Entry 2VBL (X-ray diffraction, 1.80 A resolution); this record covers chains A and B of the 6 polymer chains in the assembly.

# Chain A
Protein: DNA endonuclease I-crei
Source organism: Chlamydomonas reinhardtii
Notes: EC 3.1.-.-
UniProt: P05725 (DNE1_CHLRE); residues 1-153 here = UniProt positions 1-153
Chain sequence (153 residues; row label = number of the first residue in the row):
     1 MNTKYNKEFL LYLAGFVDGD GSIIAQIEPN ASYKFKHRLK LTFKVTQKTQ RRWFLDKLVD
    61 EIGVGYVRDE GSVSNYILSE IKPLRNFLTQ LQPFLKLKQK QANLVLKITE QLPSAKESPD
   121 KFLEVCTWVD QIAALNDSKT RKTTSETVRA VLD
Disordered / not traced: 1
Sequence notes: conflict Glu28 (Lys in P05725), Ala31 (Gln in P05725), Arg38 (Gln in P05725), Lys40 (Ser in P05725), Thr42 (Ala in P05725), Lys44 (Gln in P05725), Glu70 (Arg in P05725), Asn75 (Asp in P05725), Arg85 (His in P05725), Thr109 (Ile in P05725), Glu110 (Trp in P05725), Gln111 (Arg in P05725)
Ion coordination: Mg2+ site 1: Gly19 (shared with Asp20(B) of chain B; 1 residue of chain E; 1 residue of chain T); Mg2+ site 2: Asp20 (shared with Asp20(B) of chain B; 1 residue of chain C; 1 residue of chain E; 1 residue of chain S; 1 residue of chain T)
UniProt features mapped onto this chain:
  - region: Ser138 to Thr143 (Interaction with DNA)
  - binding site (Mg(2+)): Gly19, Asp20
  - mutagenesis: Asp20 (D20A/L/N: Loss of catalytic activity. Reduced affinity for DNA), Gln26 (Q26A/C: Alters the specificity of the endonuclease), Tyr33 (Y33C/H/R: Alters the specificity of the endonuclease), Gln47 (Q47A/E/M: Loss of catalytic activity; Q47N: Strongly reduced affinity for DNA. No effect on catalytic activity), Arg68 (R68A: Loss of activity), Lys98 (K98A: Strongly reduced affinity for DNA. Increased catalytic activity; K98R: Strongly reduced affinity for DNA. No effect on catalytic activity), Ser138 (S138A: Reduced affinity for DNA. No effect on catalytic activity. Reduced cleavage; when associated with M-139), Lys139 (K139M: Reduced affinity for DNA. No effect on catalytic activity. Reduced cleavage; when associated with A-138), Lys142 (K142G: Reduced affinity for DNA. No effect on catalytic activity. Reduced cleavage; when associated with G-143), Thr143 (T143G: Reduced affinity for DNA. No effect on catalytic activity. Reduced cleavage; when associated with G-142)

# Chain B
Protein: DNA endonuclease I-crei
Source organism: Chlamydomonas reinhardtii
Notes: EC 3.1.-.-
UniProt: P05725 (DNE1_CHLRE); residue numbers follow UniProt; this construct covers 1-153
Chain sequence (153 residues; numbered 1 to 153; the number before each row is that of its first residue):
     1 MNTKYNKEFL LYLAGFVDAD GSIIAQIAPN QSSKFKHRLK LTFQVTQKTQ RRWFLDKLVD
    61 EIGVGYVRGS GSVSNYILSE IKPLHNFLTQ LQPFLKLKQK QANLVLKIIE QLPSAKESPD
   121 KFLEVCTWVD QIAALNDSKT RKTTSETVRA VLD
Disordered / not traced: 1
Sequence notes: conflict Ala19 (Gly in P05725), Ala28 (Lys in P05725), Ser33 (Tyr in P05725), Arg38 (Gln in P05725), Lys40 (Ser in P05725), Thr42 (Ala in P05725), Gly69 (Asp in P05725), Ser70 (Arg in P05725), Asn75 (Asp in P05725), Glu110 (Trp in P05725), Gln111 (Arg in P05725)
Ion coordination: Mg2+ site 1: Ala19 (shared with Asp20(A) of chain A; 1 residue of chain C; 1 residue of chain S); Mg2+ site 2: Asp20 (shared with Gly19(A) of chain A; 1 residue of chain E; 1 residue of chain T)
UniProt features mapped onto this chain:
  - region (Interaction with DNA): Gln44 to Gln47, Ser138 to Thr143
  - binding site (Mg(2+)): Asp20
  - mutagenesis: Asp20 (D20A/L/N: Loss of catalytic activity. Reduced affinity for DNA), Gln26 (Q26A/C: Alters the specificity of the endonuclease), Gln44 (Q44A/C/T/V/W: Alters the specificity of the endonuclease), Gln47 (Q47A/E/M: Loss of catalytic activity; Q47N: Strongly reduced affinity for DNA. No effect on catalytic activity), Arg68 (R68A: Loss of activity), Lys98 (K98A: Strongly reduced affinity for DNA. Increased catalytic activity; K98R: Strongly reduced affinity for DNA. No effect on catalytic activity), Ser138 (S138A: Reduced affinity for DNA. No effect on catalytic activity. Reduced cleavage; when associated with M-139), Lys139 (K139M: Reduced affinity for DNA. No effect on catalytic activity. Reduced cleavage; when associated with A-138), Lys142 (K142G: Reduced affinity for DNA. No effect on catalytic activity. Reduced cleavage; when associated with G-143), Thr143 (T143G: Reduced affinity for DNA. No effect on catalytic activity. Reduced cleavage; when associated with G-142)

# How chain A and chain B interact
Pairs across the interface - 43 pairs, chain A then chain B:
  Lys7(A) - Glu8(B)  salt bridge
  Glu8(A) - Lys7(B)  salt bridge
  Glu8(A) - Leu11(B)
  Leu11(A) - Glu8(B)
  Leu11(A) - Leu11(B)  hydrophobic
  Leu11(A) - Tyr12(B)
  Tyr12(A) - Leu11(B)
  Tyr12(A) - Ala14(B)
  Tyr12(A) - Gly15(B)
  Tyr12(A) - Asp18(B)  hydrogen bond
  Tyr12(A) - Phe94(B)
  Tyr12(A) - Lys96(B)
  Ala14(A) - Tyr12(B)
  Gly15(A) - Tyr12(B)
  Gly15(A) - Gly15(B)
  Gly15(A) - Phe16(B)
  Phe16(A) - Gly15(B)
  Phe16(A) - Phe16(B)
  Phe16(A) - Asp18(B)
  Phe16(A) - Ala19(B)
  Phe16(A) - Leu97(B)  hydrophobic
  Asp18(A) - Tyr12(B)  hydrogen bond
  Asp18(A) - Phe16(B)
  Gly19(A) - Phe16(B)
  Gly19(A) - Ala19(B)
  Gly19(A) - Asp20(B)
  Asp20(A) - Ala19(B)
  Asp20(A) - Asp20(B)
  Gln47(A) - Leu97(B)
  Lys48(A) - Asp137(B)
  Arg51(A) - Asp137(B)  salt bridge
  Trp53(A) - Leu97(B)  hydrophobic
  Phe54(A) - Leu97(B)  hydrophobic
  Phe94(A) - Tyr12(B)
  Lys96(A) - Tyr12(B)
  Leu97(A) - Phe16(B)  hydrophobic
  Leu97(A) - Gln47(B)
  Leu97(A) - Arg51(B)
  Leu97(A) - Trp53(B)  hydrophobic
  Leu97(A) - Phe54(B)  hydrophobic
  Asp137(A) - Lys48(B)  salt bridge
  Asp137(A) - Gln50(B)
  Asp137(A) - Arg51(B)  salt bridge
Other interface residues (no listed pair), chain A (22 interface residues in all): Gln50, Lys57, Glu61
Other interface residues (no listed pair), chain B (21 interface residues in all): Glu61

# Summary
22 residues of chain A and 21 residues of chain B are in contact; the contacts include 2 hydrogen bonds and 5
salt bridges. Among the polar pairs are Lys7(A)-Glu8(B), Glu8(A)-Lys7(B) and Arg51(A)-Asp137(B).
Chain A is DNA endonuclease I-crei and chain B is DNA endonuclease I-crei, both from Chlamydomonas
reinhardtii; the structure, Molecular basis of human XPC gene recognition and cleavage by engineered homing
endonuclease heterodimers, was determined by X-ray diffraction, deposited together with 2VBJ, 2VBN and 2VBO.
